Entry 6VXJ (electron microscopy, 4.10 A resolution (low resolution: residue-level contacts below are approximate; hydrogen-bond / salt-bridge calls are withheld)); this record covers chains A and B.

[Chain A (and B)]
Molecule: Broad substrate specificity ATP-binding cassette transporter ABCG2
Organism: Homo sapiens
Notes: EC 7.6.2.2; chain B of this document is another copy of the same molecule, construct and numbering; everything in this record applies to it too
UniProtKB: Q9UNQ0 (ABCG2_HUMAN); residue numbers follow UniProt; this construct covers 1-655
Sequence (655 residues; row label = number of the first residue in the row):
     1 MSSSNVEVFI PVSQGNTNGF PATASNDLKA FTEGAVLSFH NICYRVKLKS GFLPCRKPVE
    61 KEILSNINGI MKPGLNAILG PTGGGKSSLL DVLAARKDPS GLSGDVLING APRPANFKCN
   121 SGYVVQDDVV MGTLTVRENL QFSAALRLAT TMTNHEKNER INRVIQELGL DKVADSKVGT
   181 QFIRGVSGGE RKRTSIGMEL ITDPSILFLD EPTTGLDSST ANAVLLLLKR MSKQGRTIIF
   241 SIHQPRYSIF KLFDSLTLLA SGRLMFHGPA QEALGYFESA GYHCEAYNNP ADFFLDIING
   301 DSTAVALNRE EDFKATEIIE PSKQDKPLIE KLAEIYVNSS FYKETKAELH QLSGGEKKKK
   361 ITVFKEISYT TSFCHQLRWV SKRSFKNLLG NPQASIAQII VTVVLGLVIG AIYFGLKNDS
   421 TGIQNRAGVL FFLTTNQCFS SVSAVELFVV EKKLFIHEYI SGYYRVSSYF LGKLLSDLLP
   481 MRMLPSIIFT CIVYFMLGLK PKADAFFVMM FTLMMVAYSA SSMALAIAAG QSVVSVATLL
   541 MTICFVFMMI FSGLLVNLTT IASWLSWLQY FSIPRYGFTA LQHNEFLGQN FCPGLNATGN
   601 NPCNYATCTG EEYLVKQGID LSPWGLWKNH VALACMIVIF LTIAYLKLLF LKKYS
Not modelled in the structure: 1-34, 47-60, 302-327, 355-368, 655
Swiss-Prot annotation at these positions:
  - binding site (ATP): Gly80 to Ser87, Arg184 to Glu190, Glu211, His243
  - site (Not glycosylated): Asn418, Asn557
  - modified residue: Thr362 (Phosphothreonine)
  - glycosylation: Asn596 (N-linked (GlcNAc...) asparagine)
Cystine bridges: Cys592-Cys608
Small-molecule neighbours: 7-ethyl-10-hydroxycamptothecin (RS4): Thr435, Asn436, Phe439, Val546, Met549
Reported in the primary citation:
  - binding site for 7-ethyl-10-hydroxycamptothecin: Asn436, Phe439

[Interface between chain A and chain B]
Residue-residue contacts (65):
  Ser219(A) with Asn299(B)
  Tyr247(A) with Tyr287(B)
  Leu274(A) with Tyr287(B)
  Cys284(A) with Tyr287(B)
  Glu285(A) with Tyr287(B)
  Ala286(A) with Ala286(B)
  Tyr287(A) with Tyr247(B); Leu274(B); Cys284(B); Glu285(B); Tyr287(B); Asn288(B); Pro290(B)
  Asn288(A) with Tyr287(B)
  Asn289(A) with Tyr287(B)
  Pro290(A) with Tyr287(B)
  Leu405(A) with Phe547(B)
  Ala411(A) with Leu565(B)
  Ile412(A) with Ile550(B); Phe551(B); Ile561(B); Leu565(B)
  Tyr413(A) with Ile550(B); Leu555(B); Val556(B)
  Ser420(A) with Tyr605(B); Lys616(B)
  Thr421(A) with Asn557(B); Thr560(B)
  Gln424(A) with Gly553(B); Leu554(B); Asn557(B); Gln617(B)
  Asn425(A) with Val556(B); Thr560(B)
  Gly428(A) with Leu555(B)
  Phe432(A) with Val546(B)
  Val546(A) with Phe432(B)
  Phe547(A) with Leu405(B)
  Ile550(A) with Ile412(B); Tyr413(B)
  Phe551(A) with Ile412(B)
  Gly553(A) with Gln424(B)
  Leu554(A) with Gln424(B)
  Leu555(A) with Tyr413(B); Gly428(B); Phe431(B)
  Val556(A) with Tyr413(B); Asn425(B)
  Asn557(A) with Thr421(B); Gln424(B)
  Thr560(A) with Thr421(B); Asn425(B)
  Ile561(A) with Ile412(B)
  Leu565(A) with Ala411(B); Ile412(B)
  Pro593(A) with Tyr605(B)
  Cys603(A) with Cys603(B), disulfide
  Tyr605(A) with Asp419(B); Ser420(B); Pro593(B); Ala606(B)
  Ala606(A) with Tyr605(B)
  Lys616(A) with Ser420(B)
  Gln617(A) with Gln424(B)
Also at the interface, not in a pair above, chain A (47 interface residues in all): Ser218, Glu278, Asn299, Asp419, Val429, Phe431, Met549, Trp564, Cys592
Also at the interface, not in a pair above, chain B (46 interface residues in all): Ser219, Glu278, Asn289, Val429, Met549, Trp564, Cys592
Inter-chain disulfides: Cys603(A)-Cys603(B)

[Overview]
47 residues of chain A face 46 of chain B across their interface; the contacts include 1 disulfide bond.
Ligands of chain A: 7-ethyl-10-hydroxycamptothecin. Curated annotation (UniProt) lists 17 ATP-binding residues
on chain A. From the paper: a binding site for 7-ethyl-10-hydroxycamptothecin at Asn436(A) and Phe439(A).
Chain A and chain B are both Broad substrate specificity ATP-binding cassette transporter ABCG2 (Homo
sapiens); the structure, Structure of ABCG2 bound to SN38, was determined by electron microscopy together with
6VXF, 6VXH and 6VXI from the same study.
